Entry 7YXM (X-ray diffraction, 1.70 A resolution); this record covers chains A and D of the 4 polymer chains in the assembly.

# Chain A
Name: Benzoylsuccinyl-CoA thiolase subunit
Organism: Geobacter metallireducens GS-15
UniProt: Q39VG2 (Q39VG2_GEOMG); residue numbers follow UniProt; this construct covers 1-146
Sequence (146 residues; row label = number of the first residue in the row):
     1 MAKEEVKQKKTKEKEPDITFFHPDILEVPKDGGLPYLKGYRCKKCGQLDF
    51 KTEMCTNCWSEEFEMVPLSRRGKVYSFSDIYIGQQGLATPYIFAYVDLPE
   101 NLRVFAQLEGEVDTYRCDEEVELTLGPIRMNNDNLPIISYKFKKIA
Disordered / not traced: 1-12
Metal / ion sites: Zn2+: C42, C45, C55, C58
Small-molecule neighbours: PE8 (3,6,9,12,15,18,21-heptaoxatricosane-1,23-diol): K73, D97, L98, P99, D118, E120
Curated features (UniProtKB/Swiss-Prot):
  - binding site (Zn(2+)): C42, C45, C55, C58

# Chain D
Name: Benzoylsuccinyl-CoA thiolase subunit
Organism: Geobacter metallireducens GS-15
UniProt: Q39VG1 (Q39VG1_GEOMG); numbering as in UniProt (aligned over 1-390)
Sequence (392 residues; row label = number of the first residue in the row):
     1 MKLQREVYIAGVGETKFGKHTVDFDVLGREAALQAMNGSNIDRPDMIQSA
    51 YVGNGMNDMTTGQAVFRGLGMCGPNLPIINVQSACSAGAMAVFCAIKDVA
   101 TGVTDLSIGVGTENHTMHRQSGAAFSAARSDIETMHGAVMTGKYAMRATR
   151 YMHETGATIEDLAMITVKNRKHATHNPYAWFKGAITVEEVVNSRMVAYPM
   201 TLQQCCGIADGAAAVVVGSKEMMKKLGIAKPVKVAGVVVESGPYHNRPRD
   251 ITGDDITETTSEKLYEESGIGPKEVNILELHDAFTIAELLYYECMGLCKK
   301 GDGLKFLRDGQSTYGGQCVVSPRGGLLSYGHPIGASGAAQIAQNVKQLRG
   351 ECGGYQVGPTPKVAMSHVTGGGLSGTEHAACTMHMLVKGWGS
Sequence notes: expression tag (391-392)
Small-molecule neighbours:
  - coenzyme A (COA): K19, C85, S121, G122, A123, A124, F125, M140, T141, Y144, R170, W180, F181, R194, V196, L202, Q203, C205, C206, G207, I208, H281, A283, F284, H331
  - PE8 (3,6,9,12,15,18,21-heptaoxatricosane-1,23-diol), molecule 1: K2, L3, Q4, R5, E6, Y8, K233, V234, A235, S268, I270, V387
  - PE8, molecule 2: R129, S130, D131, I132, T134, M135, Y244, N246
Reported in the primary citation:
  - catalytic residues: C85, H281, H331, T369 to G372, H378 (proposed by the authors, not directly observed)

# Interface between chain A and chain D
Residue-residue contacts (14):
  E53(A) with R29(D), salt bridge
  M54(A) with L33(D), hydrophobic; L69(D), hydrophobic
  T56(A) with G68(D); L69(D); G70(D)
  N57(A) with P44(D)
  W59(A) with M36(D), hydrophobic; I41(D); D42(D); R43(D); P44(D), hydrophobic; L69(D), hydrogen bond (side chain-backbone); M71(D), hydrophobic

# Overview
Chain A and chain D form an interface of 5 and 11 residues respectively; the contacts include 1 hydrogen bond
and 1 salt bridge. Polar pairs include E53(A)-R29(D) and W59(A)-L69(D). Bound to chain A: compound PE8. Bound
to chain D: compound PE8 and coenzyme A. From the paper: catalytic residues C85(D), H281(D) and H331(D) among
others.
Chain A is Benzoylsuccinyl-CoA thiolase subunit and chain D is Benzoylsuccinyl-CoA thiolase subunit, both from
Geobacter metallireducens GS-15; the structure, Benzoylsuccinyl-CoA thiolase with coenzyme A, was determined
by X-ray diffraction (same publication as 7PXP and 7PYT).
